Entry 4LVE (X-ray diffraction, 2.30 A resolution); this record covers chains A and B.

[Chain A]
Protein: LEN
Organism: Homo sapiens
UniProtKB: P01625 (KV4A_HUMAN); the construct lacks a stretch of the UniProt sequence, so the offset changes along the chain: 1-27 = UniProt 1-27; 28-108 = UniProt 34-114
Amino-acid sequence (114 residues; numbered 1 to 108 plus 6 insertion-coded residues; the number before each row is that of its first residue; a row labelled like 27A-27F holds insertion residues (27A, then the next letters in order)):
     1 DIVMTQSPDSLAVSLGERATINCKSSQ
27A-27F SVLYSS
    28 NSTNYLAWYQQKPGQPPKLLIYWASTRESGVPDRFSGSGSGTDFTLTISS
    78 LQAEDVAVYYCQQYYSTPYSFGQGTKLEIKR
Sequence notes: engineered mutation Thr30 (Lys36 in P01625)
Disulfide bonds: Cys23-Cys88

[Chain B]
Protein: LEN
Organism: Homo sapiens
UniProtKB: P01625 (KV4A_HUMAN); the construct lacks a stretch of the UniProt sequence, so the offset changes along the chain: 301-327 = UniProt 1-27; 328-408 = UniProt 34-114
Amino-acid sequence (114 residues; numbered 301 to 408 plus 6 insertion-coded residues; the number before each row is that of its first residue; a row labelled like 327A-327F holds insertion residues (327A, then the next letters in order)):
   301 DIVMTQSPDSLAVSLGERATINCKSSQ
327A-327F SVLYSS
   328 NSTNYLAWYQQKPGQPPKLLIYWASTRESGVPDRFSGSGSGTDFTLTISS
   378 LQAEDVAVYYCQQYYSTPYSFGQGTKLEIKR
Disordered / not traced: 408
Sequence notes: engineered mutation Thr330 (Lys36 in P01625)
Disulfide bonds: Cys323-Cys388

[Chain A / chain B interface]
Contacting residue pairs (24; chain A residue first):
  Tyr36(A) - Tyr336(B)
  Gln38(A) - Tyr396(B)  hydrogen bond
  Gly41(A) - Trp350(B)
  Gln42(A) - Trp350(B)
  Pro43(A) - Tyr349(B)  hydrophobic
  Pro43(A) - Tyr391(B)
  Lys45(A) - Glu355(B)  salt bridge
  Leu46(A) - Lys345(B)
  Tyr49(A) - Pro343(B)  hydrophobic
  Trp50(A) - Gly341(B)
  Glu55(A) - Lys345(B)  salt bridge
  Tyr87(A) - Tyr396(B)  hydrogen bond
  Gln89(A) - Phe398(B)
  Tyr91(A) - Pro343(B)
  Tyr91(A) - Pro344(B)
  Thr94(A) - Tyr387(B)
  Tyr96(A) - Gln338(B)  hydrogen bond
  Tyr96(A) - Pro344(B)  hydrophobic
  Tyr96(A) - Tyr387(B)  hydrogen bond
  Tyr96(A) - Phe398(B)
  Phe98(A) - Gln389(B)
  Phe98(A) - Tyr396(B)  hydrophobic
  Phe98(A) - Phe398(B)  hydrophobic
  Gln100(A) - Thr394(B)
Also at the interface, not in a pair above, chain A (18 interface residues in all): Pro44
Also at the interface, not in a pair above, chain B (19 interface residues in all): Gln342, Leu346, Pro395, Gln400

[Summary]
18 residues of chain A face 19 of chain B across their interface; the contacts include 4 hydrogen bonds and 2
salt bridges. Polar pairs include Lys45(A)-Glu355(B), Glu55(A)-Lys345(B) and Gln38(A)-Tyr396(B).
Both chains are LEN (Homo sapiens). Entry 4LVE (Len K30T mutant: A domain flip as a result of a single amino
acid substitution) was determined by X-ray diffraction together with 2LVE and 3LVE from the same study.
